Entry 7GWW (X-ray diffraction, 1.70 A resolution); this record covers chains A and D.

# Chain A
Protein: B-cell lymphoma 6 protein
From: Homo sapiens
UniProt: P41182 (BCL6_HUMAN); numbering as in UniProt (aligned over 5-129)
Amino-acid sequence (128 residues; numbered 2 to 129; the number before each row is that of its first residue):
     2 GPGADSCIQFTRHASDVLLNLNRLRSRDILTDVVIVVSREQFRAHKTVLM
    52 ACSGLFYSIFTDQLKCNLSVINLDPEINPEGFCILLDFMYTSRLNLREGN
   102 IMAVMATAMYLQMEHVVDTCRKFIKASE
Unresolved in the structure: 2-5
Construct notes: expression tag (2-4)
Ligand contacts: A1AB9 (4-chloro-6-[(2-oxo-2,3-dihydro-1H-indol-5-yl)amino]pyrimidine-5-carbonitrile): Asn21, Arg24, Leu25, Arg28, Met51, Ala52, Cys53, Ser54, Gly55, Tyr58, Gln113, Met114, Glu115
Curated features (UniProtKB/Swiss-Prot):
  - mutagenesis: Asn21 (N21K: Abolishes interaction with NCOR2 and HDAC2, no effect on interaction with CTBP1 and transcriptional autoinhibition; when associated with A-116 and 376-Q--Q-379), Ser59 (S59A: Abolished ubiquitination by the SCF(FBXL17) complex), His116 (H116A: Abolishes interaction with NCOR2 and HDAC2, no effect on interaction with CTBP1 and transcriptional autoinhibition; when associated with K-21 and 376-Q--Q-379)

# Chain D
Protein: WVIP tetrapeptide
Amino-acid sequence (6 residues; row label = number of the first residue in the row; numbering starts at 0):
     0 XWVIPA
Modified / non-standard residues: ACE (acetyl group) at position 0

# How chain A and chain D interact
Residue-residue contacts (11; chain A residue first):
  Cys8(A) - Pro4(D)
  Ile9(A) - Trp1(D)  hydrophobic
  Ile9(A) - Val2(D)
  Gln10(A) - ACE_0(D)
  Gln10(A) - Trp1(D)
  Gln10(A) - Val2(D)  hydrogen bond (backbone-backbone)
  Gln10(A) - Pro4(D)
  Phe11(A) - ACE_0(D)
  Phe11(A) - Trp1(D)
  Thr12(A) - ACE_0(D)  hydrogen bond (backbone-backbone)
  Thr12(A) - Val2(D)
Other interface residues (no listed pair), chain D (5 interface residues in all): Ile3

# Summary
The chain A/chain D interface involves 5 residues from each chain; the contacts include 2 hydrogen bonds.
Main-chain hydrogen bonds include Gln10(A)-Val2(D) and Thr12(A)-ACE_0(D). Bound to chain A: compound A1AB9.
Curated annotation (UniProt) lists 3 mutagenesis sites on chain A.
Here chain A is B-cell lymphoma 6 protein (Homo sapiens) and chain D is WVIP tetrapeptide. Entry 7GWW (Crystal
Structure of B-cell lymphoma 6 protein BTB domain in complex with ligand 7 at 2.90 ...) was determined by
X-ray diffraction, deposited together with 7GUD, 7GUE, 7GUF, 7GUG, 7GUH, 7GUI and 126 further entries.
